6U00 - chain A; structure by X-ray diffraction, 1.98 A resolution.

# Chain A
Molecule: tRNA ligase
Source organism: Candida albicans (strain SC5314 / ATCC MYA-2876)
Notes: EC 6.5.1.3
UniProtKB: P43075 (TRNL_CANAL); numbering as in UniProt (aligned over 401-832)
Amino-acid sequence (432 residues; row label = number of the first residue in the row):
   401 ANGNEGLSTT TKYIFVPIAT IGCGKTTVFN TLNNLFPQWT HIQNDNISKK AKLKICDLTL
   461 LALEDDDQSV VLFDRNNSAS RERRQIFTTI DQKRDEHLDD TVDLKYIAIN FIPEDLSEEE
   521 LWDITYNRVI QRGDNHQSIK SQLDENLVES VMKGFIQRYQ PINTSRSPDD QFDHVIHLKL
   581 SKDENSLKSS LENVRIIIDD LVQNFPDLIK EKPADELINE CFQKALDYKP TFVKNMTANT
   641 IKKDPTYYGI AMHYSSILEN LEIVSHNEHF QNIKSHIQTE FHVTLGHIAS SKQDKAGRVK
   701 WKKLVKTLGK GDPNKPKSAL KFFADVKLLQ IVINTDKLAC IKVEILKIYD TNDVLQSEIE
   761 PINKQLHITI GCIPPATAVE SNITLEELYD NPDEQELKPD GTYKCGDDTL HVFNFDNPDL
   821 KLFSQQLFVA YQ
Disordered / not traced: 401-408, 532-542, 631-832
Construct notes: conflict L543 (Ser in P43075), L587 (Ser in P43075)
Reported in the primary citation:
  - catalytic residues: K425, R532, H682 (proposed by the authors, not directly observed)
  - mutagenesis - T426A, H767A: abolished growth
  - mutagenesis - R532A, H682A, T684A, T769A: decreased growth
  - catalytic residues: D445 (citing earlier work)
  - mutagenesis - K425A, D445N: abolished catalytic activity (citing earlier work)
  - mutagenesis - K425A: abolished growth (citing earlier work)
  - mutagenesis - T427A, N476A, D534A, N535A, H536A, Q537A: unchanged growth

# Overview
From the paper: catalytic residues K425, R532 and H682 among others; R532A, H682A and T684A, among others,
reduce growth; 14 substitutions were tested in all.
Chain A is tRNA ligase (Candida albicans (strain SC5314 / ATCC MYA-2876)); the structure, Crystal Structure of
Fungal RNA Kinase, was determined by X-ray diffraction together with 6TZM, 6TZO, 6TZX, 6U03 and 6U05 from the
same study.
